Entry 8FNM (electron microscopy, 2.80 A resolution); this record covers chains A and L of the 12 polymer chains in the assembly.

Chain A:
Name: Lamina-associated polypeptide 2, isoforms beta/gamma, Integrase
From: Homo sapiens
Notes: EC 2.7.7.-, 3.1.-.-
UniProt: chimeric construct of P42167, P12497: residues -55 to -3 from P42167 (LAP2B_HUMAN) positions 48-100 (UniProt number = residue number + 103); residues 1-288 from P12497 positions 1148-1435 (UniProt number = residue number + 1147)
Chain sequence (364 residues; row label = number of the first residue in the row; numbers below 1 keep their minus sign (Gly-75 is residue -75)):
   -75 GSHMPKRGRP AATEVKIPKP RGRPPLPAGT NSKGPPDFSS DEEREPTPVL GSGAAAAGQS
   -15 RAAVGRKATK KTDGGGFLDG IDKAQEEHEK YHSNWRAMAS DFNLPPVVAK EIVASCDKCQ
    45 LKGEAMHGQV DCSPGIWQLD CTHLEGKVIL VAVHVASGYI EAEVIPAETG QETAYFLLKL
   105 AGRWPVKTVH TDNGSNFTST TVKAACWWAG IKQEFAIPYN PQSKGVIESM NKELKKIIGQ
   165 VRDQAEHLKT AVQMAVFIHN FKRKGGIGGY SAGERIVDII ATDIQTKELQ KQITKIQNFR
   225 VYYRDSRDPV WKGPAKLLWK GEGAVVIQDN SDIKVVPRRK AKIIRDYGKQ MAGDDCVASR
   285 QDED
Unresolved in the structure: -75 to 0, 229-235, 269-288
Differences from the reference sequence: expression tag (-75 to -56); conflict Gly-54 (Asn49 in P42167), Gln-17 (Arg86 in P42167); linker (-2 to 0); engineered mutation Ala140 (Gly1287 in P12497), Lys148 (Gln1295 in P12497)
Ion coordination: Zn2+: His12, His16, Cys40, Cys43; Mg2+ site 1: Asp64, Asp116 (together with Dolutegravir); Mg2+ site 2: Asp64, Glu152 (together with Dolutegravir)
Residues lining bound ligands: Dolutegravir: Asp64, Cys65, Asp116, Asn117, Gly118, Tyr143, Pro145, Gln146, Lys148, Glu152, Asn155
Curated features (UniProtKB/Swiss-Prot):
  - modified residue: Thr-46 (Phosphothreonine), Ser-44 (Phosphoserine), Ser-37 (Phosphoserine), Ser-36 (Phosphoserine), Thr-29 (Phosphothreonine), Ser-24 (Phosphoserine), Arg-15 (Omega-N-methylarginine)
  - zinc finger: Asp3 to Gln44 (Integrase-type)
  - DNA-binding region: Phe223 to Asp270 (Integrase-type)
  - binding site (Zn(2+)): His12, His16, Cys40, Cys43
  - binding site (Mg(2+)): Asp64, Asp116, Glu152
From the paper describing this entry:
  - contacts within the chain: Lys148-Glu152 (salt bridge)
  - catalytic residues: Glu152 (citing earlier work)
  - mutagenesis - E138K: unchanged catalytic activity
  - mutagenesis - G140A (3- to 5-fold), Q148K (5- to 10-fold): decreased catalytic activity
  - mutagenesis - Q148K: decreased growth

Chain L:
Molecule: 25-nt DNA strand
Sequence (25 nucleotides; each row starts with the number of its first residue; numbers below 1 keep their minus sign (DA-3 is residue -3)):
    -3 AGCGTGGGCG GGAAAATCTC TAGCA
Unresolved in the structure: -3 to 4

Chain A / chain L interface:
Residue-residue contacts (6; chain A residue first):
  Pro30(A) - DA11(L)  phosphate contact
  Lys46(A) - DT17(L)  hydrogen bond to the base
  Ala49(A) - DC16(L)  base contact
  Ala49(A) - DT17(L)  sugar contact
  Met50(A) - DT17(L)  sugar contact
  His51(A) - DT17(L)  salt bridge to the phosphate
Also at the interface, not in a pair above, chain L (4 interface residues in all): DA18

In short:
5 residues of chain A and 4 residues of chain L are in contact; the contacts include 1 hydrogen bond and 1
salt bridge. Polar pairs include Lys46(A)-DT17(L) and His51(A)-DT17(L). Bound to chain A: Dolutegravir. From
the paper: the catalytic residue Glu152(A); G140A and Q148K of chain A reduce catalytic activity.
Here chain A is Lamina-associated polypeptide 2, isoforms beta/gamma, Integrase (Homo sapiens) and chain L is
a 25-nt DNA strand. Entry 8FNM (Structure of G140A/Q148K HIV-1 intasome with Dolutegravir bound) was
determined by electron microscopy (same publication as 8FND, 8FNG, 8FNH, 8FNJ, 8FNL, 8FNO, 8FNP and 8FNQ).
